PDB entry 6GEF | X-ray diffraction, 2.75 A resolution | chains E and F of the 6 polymer chains in the assembly

# Chain E (and F)
Molecule: Type IV secretion system protein DotB
Organism: Yersinia pseudotuberculosis IP 31758
Notes: chain F of this document is another copy of the same molecule, construct and numbering; everything in this record applies to it too
Reference sequence: A0A0U1QTI9 (A0A0U1QTI9_YERP3); residue numbers follow UniProt; this construct covers 2-387
Amino-acid sequence (402 residues; row label = number of the first residue in the row; numbers below 1 keep their minus sign (Met-13 is residue -13)):
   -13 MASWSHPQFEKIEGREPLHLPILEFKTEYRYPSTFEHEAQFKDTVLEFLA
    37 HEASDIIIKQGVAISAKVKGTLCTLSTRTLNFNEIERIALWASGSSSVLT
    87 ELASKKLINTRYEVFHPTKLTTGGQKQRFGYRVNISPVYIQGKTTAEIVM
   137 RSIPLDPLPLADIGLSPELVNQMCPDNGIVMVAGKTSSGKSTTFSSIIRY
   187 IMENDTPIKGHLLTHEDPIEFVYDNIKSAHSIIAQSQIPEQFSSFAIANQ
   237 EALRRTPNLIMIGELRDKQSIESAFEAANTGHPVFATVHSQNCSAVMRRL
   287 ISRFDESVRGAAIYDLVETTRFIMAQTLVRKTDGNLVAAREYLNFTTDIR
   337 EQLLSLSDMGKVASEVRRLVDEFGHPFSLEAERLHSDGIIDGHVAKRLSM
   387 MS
Disordered / not traced: -13 to 2, 388 (chain F: -13 to 2)
Sequence notes: initiating methionine (-13); expression tag (-12 to 1, 388)

# Interface between chain E and chain F
Pairs across the interface (75; chain E residue first):
  His5(E) - Lys213(F)
  Leu6(E) - Ala215(F)
  Pro7(E) - Ala215(F)
  Asp41(E) - Thr242(F)  hydrogen bond
  Ile43(E) - Ile218(F)  hydrophobic
  Lys45(E) - Ile218(F)
  Lys45(E) - Ile219(F)
  Ser51(E) - Ile218(F)
  Lys53(E) - Thr242(F)  hydrogen bond
  Lys53(E) - Asn244(F)  hydrogen bond
  Leu58(E) - Gly196(F)
  Leu58(E) - His216(F)
  Lys91(E) - Pro225(F)  hydrogen bond (side chain-backbone)
  Lys91(E) - Glu226(F)
  Lys91(E) - Gln227(F)
  Lys91(E) - Ser229(F)  hydrogen bond
  Leu93(E) - Ile233(F)  hydrophobic
  Leu93(E) - Glu237(F)
  Asn95(E) - Glu237(F)  hydrogen bond
  Asn95(E) - Arg240(F)
  Asn120(E) - Glu237(F)  hydrogen bond
  Asn120(E) - Arg241(F)
  Ser122(E) - Phe228(F)
  Ser122(E) - Arg241(F)
  Pro123(E) - Ser222(F)  hydrogen bond (backbone-side chain)
  Pro123(E) - Gln227(F)
  Pro123(E) - Phe228(F)
  Val124(E) - Ala220(F)  hydrophobic
  Val124(E) - Gln221(F)
  Val124(E) - Gln227(F)  hydrogen bond (backbone-side chain)
  Val124(E) - Arg241(F)
  Tyr125(E) - Arg97(F)
  Tyr125(E) - Glu99(F)  hydrogen bond
  Tyr125(E) - Ile205(F)  hydrophobic
  Tyr125(E) - Gln221(F)  hydrogen bond (backbone-backbone)
  Tyr125(E) - Gln227(F)
  Ile126(E) - Asp210(F)
  Gln127(E) - Phe101(F)
  Gln127(E) - Arg114(F)  hydrogen bond
  Gln127(E) - Asp210(F)  hydrogen bond (backbone-side chain)
  Gly128(E) - Glu99(F)
  Gly128(E) - Arg114(F)
  Thr130(E) - Gln227(F)
  Glu133(E) - His197(F)  salt bridge
  Glu133(E) - Ala220(F)
  Glu133(E) - Arg241(F)  salt bridge
  Val135(E) - Arg240(F)
  Val135(E) - Arg241(F)
  Val135(E) - Thr242(F)
  Arg137(E) - Arg240(F)  hydrogen bond (side chain-backbone)
  Lys171(E) - Asn265(F)  hydrogen bond
  Lys171(E) - Thr266(F)
  Lys171(E) - Gly267(F)
  Lys171(E) - Glu304(F)  salt bridge
  Ser173(E) - Thr266(F)
  Arg252(E) - Phe261(F)
  Arg252(E) - Glu262(F)  salt bridge
  Arg252(E) - Asn265(F)
  Arg252(E) - Asp301(F)  salt bridge
  Lys254(E) - Val294(F)
  Lys254(E) - Ala297(F)
  His275(E) - Asn265(F)  hydrogen bond (side chain-backbone)
  His275(E) - Thr266(F)
  Ala281(E) - Tyr300(F)  hydrogen bond (backbone-side chain)
  Arg284(E) - Tyr300(F)
  Arg284(E) - Glu337(F)  salt bridge
  Arg285(E) - Asn265(F)
  Arg285(E) - Tyr300(F)  hydrogen bond (backbone-side chain)
  Arg285(E) - Glu304(F)  salt bridge
  Ser288(E) - Ala297(F)  hydrogen bond (backbone-backbone)
  Ser288(E) - Tyr300(F)
  Arg289(E) - Ala297(F)  hydrogen bond (side chain-backbone)
  Arg289(E) - Tyr300(F)
  Arg289(E) - Asp301(F)  salt bridge
  Glu292(E) - Asp344(F)
Other interface residues (no listed pair), chain E (45 interface residues in all): Ile8, Val48, Gly56, Ile94, Gly170, Thr172, Glu250, Ser276, Gln277, Asp291
Other interface residues (no listed pair), chain F (49 interface residues in all): Gln111, Asn163, Leu199, Val208, Ser214, Ala264, Ser293, Gly296, Arg336, Leu340

# Overview
Chain E and chain F form an interface of 45 and 49 residues respectively; the contacts include 20 hydrogen
bonds and 8 salt bridges. Polar pairs include Glu133(E)-His197(F), Glu133(E)-Arg241(F) and
Lys171(E)-Glu304(F).
Both chains are Type IV secretion system protein DotB (Yersinia pseudotuberculosis IP 31758). Entry 6GEF
(X-ray structure of the Yersinia pseudotuberculosis ATPase DotB) was determined by X-ray diffraction (same
publication as 6GEB).
